4GOP - chains B and K of the 4 polymer chains in the assembly; structure by X-ray diffraction, 3.10 A resolution.

Chain B:
Name: Putative uncharacterized protein
Source organism: Ustilago maydis
UniProtKB: Q4PBD4 (Q4PBD4_USTMA); residues 40-175 here = UniProt positions 40-175
Chain sequence (136 residues; row label = number of the first residue in the row):
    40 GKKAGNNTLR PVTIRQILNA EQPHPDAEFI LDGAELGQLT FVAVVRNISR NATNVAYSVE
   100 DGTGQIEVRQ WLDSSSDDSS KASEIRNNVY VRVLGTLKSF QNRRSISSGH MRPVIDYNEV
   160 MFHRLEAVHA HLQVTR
Disordered / not traced: 40-45, 113-120
Differences from the reference sequence: conflict Val173 (Ala in Q4PBD4)
From the paper describing this entry:
  - binding site for the 32-nt DNA strand (chain K): Trp110, Gly134, Ser146

Chain K:
Molecule: 32-nt DNA strand
Sequence (32 nucleotides; each row starts with the number of its first residue):
     1 TTTTTTTTTT TTTTTTTTTT TTTTTTTTTT TT
Disordered / not traced: 26-32

Chain B / chain K interface:
Pairs across the interface - 15 pairs, chain B then chain K:
  Gln77(B) - DT21(K)  base contact
  Arg108(B) - DT25(K)  hydrogen bond to the base
  Trp110(B) - DT22(K)  phosphate contact
  Trp110(B) - DT23(K)  sugar contact
  Trp110(B) - DT24(K)  base contact
  Asp112(B) - DT22(K)  phosphate contact
  Leu133(B) - DT21(K)  base contact
  Gly134(B) - DT21(K)  base contact
  Thr135(B) - DT21(K)  hydrogen bond to the base
  Lys137(B) - DT21(K)  base contact
  Phe139(B) - DT25(K)  stacking on the base
  Gln140(B) - DT25(K)  base contact
  Ser146(B) - DT21(K)  hydrogen bond to the base
  Ser147(B) - DT21(K)  sugar contact
  Gly148(B) - DT21(K)  sugar contact
Interface residues without a listed pair, chain B (15 interface residues in all): Thr92, His149
Interface residues without a listed pair, chain K (6 interface residues in all): DT20

In short:
Chain B and chain K form an interface of 15 and 6 residues respectively; the contacts include 3 hydrogen bonds
and 1 aromatic stacking contact. Polar contacts include Arg108(B)-DT25(K), Thr135(B)-DT21(K) and
Ser146(B)-DT21(K). The paper reports a binding site for the 32-nt DNA strand (chain K) at Trp110(B), Gly134(B)
and Ser146(B).
Chain B is Putative uncharacterized protein (Ustilago maydis) and chain K is a 32-nt DNA strand; the
structure, Structure and Conformational Change of a Replication Protein A Heterotrimer Bound to ssDNA, was
determined by X-ray diffraction.
